PDB entry 7ZWA | electron microscopy, 2.80 A resolution | chains B and D of the 5 polymer chains in the assembly

Chain B:
Molecule: X-ray repair cross-complementing protein 5
From: Homo sapiens
Notes: EC 3.6.4.-
Reference sequence: P13010 (XRCC5_HUMAN); numbering as in UniProt (aligned over 1-732)
Sequence (732 residues; row label = number of the first residue in the row):
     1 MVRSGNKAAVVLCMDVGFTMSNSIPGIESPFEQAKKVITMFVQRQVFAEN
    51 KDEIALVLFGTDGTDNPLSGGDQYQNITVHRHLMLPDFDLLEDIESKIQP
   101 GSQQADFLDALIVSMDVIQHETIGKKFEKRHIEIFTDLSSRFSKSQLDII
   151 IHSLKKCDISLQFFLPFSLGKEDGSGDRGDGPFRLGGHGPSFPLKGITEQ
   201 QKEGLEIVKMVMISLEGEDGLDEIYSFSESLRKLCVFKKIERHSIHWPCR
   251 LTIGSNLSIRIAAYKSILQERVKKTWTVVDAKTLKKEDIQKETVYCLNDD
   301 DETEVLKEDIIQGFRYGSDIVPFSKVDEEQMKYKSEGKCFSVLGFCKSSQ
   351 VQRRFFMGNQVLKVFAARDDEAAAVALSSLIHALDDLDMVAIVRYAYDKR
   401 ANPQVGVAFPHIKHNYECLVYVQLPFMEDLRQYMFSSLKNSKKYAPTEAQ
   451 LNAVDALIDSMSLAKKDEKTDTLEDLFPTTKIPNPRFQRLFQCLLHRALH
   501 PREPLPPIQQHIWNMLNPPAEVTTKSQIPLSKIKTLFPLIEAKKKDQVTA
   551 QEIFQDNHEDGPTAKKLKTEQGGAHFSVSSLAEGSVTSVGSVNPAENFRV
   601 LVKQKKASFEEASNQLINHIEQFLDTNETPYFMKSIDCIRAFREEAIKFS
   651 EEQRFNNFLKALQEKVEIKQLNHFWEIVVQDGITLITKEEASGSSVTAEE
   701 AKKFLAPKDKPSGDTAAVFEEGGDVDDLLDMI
Disordered / not traced: 1-5, 171-180, 545-732
UniProt features mapped onto this chain:
  - region: Leu-138 to Leu-165 (Leucine-zipper)
  - motif: Glu-720 to Leu-728 (EEXXXDL motif)
  - modified residue: Lys-144 (N6-acetyllysine), Ser-255 (Phosphoserine), Ser-258 (Phosphoserine), Lys-265 (N6-acetyllysine), Ser-318 (Phosphoserine), Lys-332 (N6-acetyllysine), Thr-535 (Phosphothreonine), Ser-577 (Phosphoserine), Ser-579 (Phosphoserine), Ser-580 (Phosphoserine), Lys-660 (N6-acetyllysine), Lys-665 (N6-acetyllysine), Thr-715 (Phosphothreonine)
  - cross-link (Glycyl lysine isopeptide (Lys-Gly)): Lys-195 (interchain with G-Cter in SUMO2), Lys-532 (interchain with G-Cter in SUMO2), Lys-534 (interchain with G-Cter in SUMO2), Lys-566 (interchain with G-Cter in SUMO2), Lys-568 (interchain with G-Cter in SUMO2), Lys-669 (interchain with G-Cter in SUMO2), Lys-688 (interchain with G-Cter in SUMO2)

Chain D:
Molecule: 15-nt DNA strand
Sequence (15 nucleotides; numbered 1 to 15; the number before each row is that of its first residue):
     1 GATCCCTCTAGATAT

How chain B and chain D interact:
Residue-residue contacts (7):
  Arg-271(B) / DT9(D)  salt bridge to the phosphate
  Thr-275(B) / DA10(D)  phosphate contact
  Trp-276(B) / DA10(D)  hydrogen bond to the phosphate
  Asp-398(B) / DT15(D)  phosphate contact
  Lys-399(B) / DT15(D)  phosphate contact
  Arg-431(B) / DC6(D)  salt bridge to the phosphate
  Arg-486(B) / DT9(D)  salt bridge to the phosphate
Other interface residues (no listed pair), chain B (9 interface residues in all): Lys-274, Arg-400
Other interface residues (no listed pair), chain D (7 interface residues in all): DC8, DG11, DA14

In short:
9 residues of chain B and 7 residues of chain D are in contact; the contacts include 1 hydrogen bond and 3
salt bridges. Among the polar pairs are Trp-276(B)/DA10(D), Arg-271(B)/DT9(D) and Arg-431(B)/DC6(D).
Chain B is X-ray repair cross-complementing protein 5 (Homo sapiens) and chain D is a 15-nt DNA strand; the
structure, CryoEM structure of Ku heterodimer bound to DNA and PAXX, was determined by electron microscopy,
deposited together with 8ASC, 7ZYG, 8BH3, 8BHV and 8BHY.
